7K0G - chain A; structure by X-ray diffraction, 1.85 A resolution.

== Chain A ==
Molecule: Replicase polyprotein 1a
Source organism: Human SARS coronavirus
Notes: EC 3.4.19.12, 3.4.22.-, 3.4.22.69
Reference sequence: P0C6U8 (R1A_CVHSA); residues 1-303 here correspond to UniProt positions 3241-3543 (UniProt number = residue number + 3240)
Sequence (310 residues; row label = number of the first residue in the row; numbers below 1 keep their minus sign (Met-6 is residue -6)):
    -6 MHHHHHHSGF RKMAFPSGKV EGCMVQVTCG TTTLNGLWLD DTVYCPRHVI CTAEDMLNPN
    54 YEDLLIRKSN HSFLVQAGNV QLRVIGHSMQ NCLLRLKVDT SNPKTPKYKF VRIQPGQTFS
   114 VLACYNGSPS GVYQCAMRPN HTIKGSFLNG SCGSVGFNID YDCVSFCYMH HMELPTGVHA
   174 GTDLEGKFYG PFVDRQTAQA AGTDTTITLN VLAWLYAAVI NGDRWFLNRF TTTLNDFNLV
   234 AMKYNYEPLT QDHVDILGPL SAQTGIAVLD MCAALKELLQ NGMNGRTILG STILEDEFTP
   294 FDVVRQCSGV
Not modelled in the structure: -6 to -2, 221-222, 276-279, 301-303
Sequence notes: expression tag (-6 to 0)
Glycans and other covalent adducts: compound K36 linked to Cys145; compound B1S linked to Cys145
Residues lining bound ligands:
  - B1S ((1R,2S)-2-({N-[(benzyloxy)carbonyl]-L-leucyl}amino)-1-hydroxy-3-[(3S)-2-oxopyrrolidin-3-yl]propane-1-sulfonic acid): His41, Met49, Tyr54, Phe140, Leu141, Asn142, Ser144, His163, His164, Met165, Glu166, His172, Asp187, Arg188, Gln189
  - B1S / K36: His41, Met49, Tyr54, Phe140, Leu141, Asn142, Gly143, Ser144, His163, His164, Met165, Glu166, His172, Asp187, Arg188, Gln189
  - K36 ((1S,2S)-2-({N-[(benzyloxy)carbonyl]-L-leucyl}amino)-1-hydroxy-3-[(3S)-2-oxopyrrolidin-3-yl]propane-1-sulfonic acid): His41, Met49, Tyr54, Phe140, Leu141, Asn142, Gly143, Ser144, His163, His164, Met165, Glu166, His172, Asp187, Arg188, Gln189
Curated features (UniProtKB/Swiss-Prot):
  - active site (For 3CL-PRO activity): His41, Cys145
What the authors report for this chain:
  - binding site for K36: Ser144, Cys145
  - binding site for B1S: His41, Cys145

== Overview ==
Chain A binds B1S / K36. Compound K36 is covalently linked to Cys145. Covalently linked compound B1S: at
Cys145. Curated annotation (UniProt) lists active-site residues His41 and Cys145. The paper reports a binding
site for K36 at Ser144 and Cys145; a binding site for B1S at His41 and Cys145.
Chain A is Replicase polyprotein 1a (Human SARS coronavirus); the structure, 1.85 A resolution structure of
SARS-CoV 3CL protease in complex with deuterated GC376, was determined by X-ray diffraction together with
7K0E, 7K0H and 7K0F from the same study.
